PDB entry 8S6S | X-ray diffraction, 1.79 A resolution | chains A and B

[Chain A (and B)]
Protein: Mucin-like protein
From: Phytophthora sojae
Notes: chain B of this document is another copy of the same molecule, construct and numbering; everything in this record applies to it too
UniProtKB: G4YSM3 (G4YSM3_PHYSP); residue numbers follow UniProt; this construct covers 24-198
Chain sequence (183 residues; numbered 24 to 206; the number before each row is that of its first residue):
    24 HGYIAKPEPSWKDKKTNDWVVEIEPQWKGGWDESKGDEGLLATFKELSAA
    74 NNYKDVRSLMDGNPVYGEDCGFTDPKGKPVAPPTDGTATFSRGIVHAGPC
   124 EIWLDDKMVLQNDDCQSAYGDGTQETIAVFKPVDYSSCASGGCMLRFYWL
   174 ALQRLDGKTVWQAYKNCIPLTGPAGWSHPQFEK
Disordered / not traced: 197-206
Construct notes: expression tag (199-206)
Disulfide bonds: C93-C190, C161-C166
Metal / ion sites: Cu ion: H24, H119 (shared with D179(B) of chain B)

[Chain A / chain B interface]
Residue-residue contacts (11):
  E47(A) - G85(B)
  E47(A) - N86(B)
  E47(A) - P87(B)
  P48(A) - P87(B)
  Q49(A) - G85(B)  hydrogen bond (side chain-backbone)
  Q49(A) - P87(B)
  G85(A) - R169(B)  hydrogen bond (backbone-side chain)
  N86(A) - D92(B)  hydrogen bond
  P87(A) - R80(B)
  P87(A) - R169(B)
  V88(A) - G85(B)
Interface residues without a listed pair, chain B (7 interface residues in all): D84

[Summary]
Chain A and chain B each contribute 7 residues to their interface; the contacts include 3 hydrogen bonds.
Among the polar pairs are Q49(A)-G85(B), G85(A)-R169(B) and N86(A)-D92(B). H24(A) and H119(A) form the Cu ion
site.
Chain A and chain B are both Mucin-like protein (Phytophthora sojae); the structure, Oxidoreductase from
Phytophthora sojae, was determined by X-ray diffraction (same publication as 8S6G, 8S71 and 9FFE).
